3REJ - chains G and I of the 10 polymer chains in the assembly; structure by X-ray diffraction, 2.55 A resolution.

Chain G:
Name: Histone H2A type 1
Source organism: Xenopus laevis
UniProtKB: P06897 (H2A1_XENLA); residues 1-129 here correspond to UniProt positions 2-130 (UniProt number = residue number + 1)
Sequence (129 residues; numbered 1 to 129; the number before each row is that of its first residue):
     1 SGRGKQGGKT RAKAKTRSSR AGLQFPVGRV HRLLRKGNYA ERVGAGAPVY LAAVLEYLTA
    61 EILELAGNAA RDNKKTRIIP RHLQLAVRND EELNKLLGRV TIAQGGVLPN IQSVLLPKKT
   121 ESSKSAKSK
Not modelled in the structure: 1-13, 119-129
Sequence notes: variant Arg99 (Gly100 in P06897), Ser123 (Ala124 in P06897)
Swiss-Prot annotation at these positions:
  - modified residue: Ser1 (N-acetylserine), Lys5 (N6-(2-hydroxyisobutyryl)lysine), Lys9 (N6-(2-hydroxyisobutyryl)lysine), Lys36 (N6-(2-hydroxyisobutyryl)lysine), Lys74 (N6-(2-hydroxyisobutyryl)lysine), Lys75 (N6-(2-hydroxyisobutyryl)lysine), Lys95 (N6-(2-hydroxyisobutyryl)lysine), Gln104 (N5-methylglutamine), Lys118 (N6-(2-hydroxyisobutyryl)lysine)
  - cross-link (Glycyl lysine isopeptide (Lys-Gly)): Lys13 (interchain with G-Cter in ubiquitin), Lys15 (interchain with G-Cter in ubiquitin), Lys119 (interchain with G-Cter in ubiquitin)

Chain I:
Molecule: 146-nt DNA strand
Sequence (146 nucleotides; each row starts with the number of its first residue; numbers below 1 keep their minus sign (DA-72 is residue -72)):
   -72 ATCTCCAAAT ATCCCTTGCG GATCGTAGAA AAAGTGTGTC AAACTGCGCT ATCAAAGGGA
   -12 AACTTCAACT GAATTCAGTT GAAGTTTCCC TTTGATAGCG CAGTTTGACA CACTTTTTCT
    48 ACGATCCGCA AGGGATATTT GGAGAT
Bound ions: Mn2+ site 1 near DG-53 (its only coordinating residue here); Mn2+ site 2 near DG-14 (its only coordinating residue here); Mn2+ site 3 near DG27 (its only coordinating residue here); Mn2+ site 4 near DG68 (its only coordinating residue here)

Interface between chain G and chain I:
Pairs across the interface (13; chain G residue first):
  Thr16(G) - DT47(I)  sugar contact
  Arg29(G) - DA48(I)  hydrogen bond to the phosphate
  Arg29(G) - DC49(I)  salt bridge to the phosphate
  Arg42(G) - DC38(I)  sugar contact
  Arg42(G) - DA39(I)  phosphate contact
  Val43(G) - DC38(I)  sugar contact
  Val43(G) - DA39(I)  hydrogen bond to the phosphate
  Gly44(G) - DC38(I)  phosphate contact
  Ala45(G) - DC38(I)  hydrogen bond to the phosphate
  Lys75(G) - DG59(I)  phosphate contact
  Thr76(G) - DA58(I)  hydrogen bond to the phosphate
  Thr76(G) - DG59(I)  phosphate contact
  Arg77(G) - DG59(I)  hydrogen bond to the phosphate
Interface residues without a listed pair, chain G (12 interface residues in all): Pro26, Arg35, Glu41

In short:
The interface between chain G and chain I involves 12 residues on one side and 7 on the other, with 5 hydrogen
bonds and 1 salt bridge. Among the polar pairs are Arg29(G)-DA48(I), Val43(G)-DA39(I) and Ala45(G)-DC38(I).
Chain G is Histone H2A type 1 (Xenopus laevis) and chain I is a 146-nt DNA strand; the structure, 2.55
Angstrom Crystal Structure of the Nucleosome Core Particle Assembled with a 146 bp Alpha-Satellite DNA ...,
was determined by X-ray diffraction together with 3REH, 3REI, 3REK and 3REL from the same study.
